8WD9 - chains C and A of the 4 polymer chains in the assembly; structure by electron microscopy, 3.35 A resolution.

== Chain C ==
Protein: Probable dipeptide-transport integral membrane protein ABC transporter DppC
From: Mycobacterium tuberculosis (strain ATCC 25618 / H37Rv)
UniProtKB: L0TEV4 (L0TEV4_MYCTU); residues 23-287 here correspond to UniProt positions 2-266 (UniProt number = residue number - 21)
Sequence (287 residues; row label = number of the first residue in the row):
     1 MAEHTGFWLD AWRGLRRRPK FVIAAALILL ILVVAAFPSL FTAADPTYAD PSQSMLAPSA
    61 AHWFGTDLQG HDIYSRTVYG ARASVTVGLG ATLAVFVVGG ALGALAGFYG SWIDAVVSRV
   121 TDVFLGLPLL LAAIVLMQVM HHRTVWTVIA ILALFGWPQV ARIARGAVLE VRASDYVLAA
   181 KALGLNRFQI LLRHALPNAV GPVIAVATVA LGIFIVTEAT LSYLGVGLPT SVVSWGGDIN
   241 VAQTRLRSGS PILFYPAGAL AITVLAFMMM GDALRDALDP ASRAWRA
Not modelled in the structure: 1-3

== Chain A ==
Protein: Probable periplasmic dipeptide-binding lipoprotein DppA
From: Mycobacterium tuberculosis (strain ATCC 25618 / H37Rv)
UniProtKB: I6X811 (I6X811_MYCTU); residues 25-541 here = UniProt positions 25-541
Sequence (517 residues; each row starts with the number of its first residue):
    25 CGGGVLSPDV VLVNGGEPPN PLIPTGTNDS NGGRIIDRLF AGLMSYDAVG KPSLEVAQSI
    85 ESADNVNYRI TVKPGWKFTD GSPVTAHSFV DAWNYGALST NAQLQQHFFS PIEGFDDVAG
   145 APGDKSRTTM SGLRVVNDLE FTVRLKAPTI DFTLRLGHSS FYPLPDSAFR DMAAFGRNPI
   205 GNGPYKLADG PAGPAWEHNV RIDLVPNPDY HGNRKPRNKG LRFEFYANLD TAYADLLSGN
   265 LDVLDTIPPS ALTVYQRDLG DHATSGPAAI NQTLDTPLRL PHFGGEEGRL RRLALSAAIN
   325 RPQICQQIFA GTRSPARDFT ARSLPGFDPN LPGNEVLDYD PQRARRLWAQ ADAISPWSGR
   385 YAIAYNADAG HRDWVDAVAN SIKNVLGIDA VAAPQPTFAG FRTQITNRAI DSAFRAGWRG
   445 DYPSMIEFLA PLFTAGAGSN DVGYINPEFD AALAAAEAAP TLTESHELVN DAQRILFHDM
   505 PVVPLWDYIS VVGWSSQVSN VTVTWNGLPD YENIVKA
Glycans and other covalent adducts: palmitic acid (PLM) linked to C25; compound 9XX linked to C25

== How chain C and chain A interact ==
Residue-residue contacts (5):
  S52(C) - R396(A)
  R245(C) - S274(A)
  R247(C) - V278(A)
  R247(C) - R281(A)  hydrogen bond (backbone-side chain)
  R247(C) - D282(A)  salt bridge
Also at the interface, not in a pair above, chain C (5 interface residues in all): P51, S248
Also at the interface, not in a pair above, chain A (7 interface residues in all): L261, T277

== Overview ==
Chain C and chain A form an interface of 5 and 7 residues respectively, with 1 hydrogen bond and 1 salt
bridge. Polar contacts include R247(C)-D282(A) and R247(C)-R281(A).
Here chain C is Probable dipeptide-transport integral membrane protein ABC transporter DppC and chain A is
Probable periplasmic dipeptide-binding lipoprotein DppA, both from Mycobacterium tuberculosis (strain ATCC
25618 / H37Rv). Entry 8WD9 (Cryo-EM structure of Mycobacterium tuberculosis DppABCD in apo form) was
determined by electron microscopy.
